PDB entry 4IHY | X-ray diffraction, 2.90 A resolution | chains A and C of the 4 polymer chains in the assembly

Chain A:
Molecule: DNA-binding protein fis
From: Escherichia coli
Reference sequence: C9QXL3 (C9QXL3_ECOD1); residue numbers follow UniProt; this construct covers 1-98
Amino-acid sequence (98 residues; row label = number of the first residue in the row):
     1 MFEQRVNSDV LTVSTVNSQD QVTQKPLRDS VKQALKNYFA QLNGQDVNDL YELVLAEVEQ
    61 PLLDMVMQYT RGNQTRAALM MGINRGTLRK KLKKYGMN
Unresolved in the structure: 1-7
From the paper describing this entry:
  - binding site for 27-bp DNA Strand A (chain C): Lys90
  - mutagenesis - K90A: unchanged binding to F1
  - mutagenesis - K90A (10-fold): decreased binding to F27
  - mutagenesis - K90A (9-fold): decreased binding to F30
  - mutagenesis - K90A: abolished binding to non-specific DNA

Chain C:
Molecule: 27-bp DNA Strand A
Sequence (27 nucleotides; each row starts with the number of its first residue):
     1 AAATTTGTTT GIICICTGAG CAAATTT

How chain A and chain C interact:
Pairs across the interface (8; chain A residue first):
  Ile83(A) - DT17(C)  phosphate contact
  Asn84(A) - DT17(C)  hydrogen bond to the phosphate
  Asn84(A) - DG18(C)  hydrogen bond to the base
  Arg85(A) - DG20(C)  base contact
  Thr87(A) - DC16(C)  sugar contact
  Thr87(A) - DT17(C)  hydrogen bond to the phosphate
  Lys90(A) - DC16(C)  salt bridge to the phosphate
  Lys91(A) - DC16(C)  salt bridge to the phosphate
Other interface residues (no listed pair), chain A (7 interface residues in all): Gly82
Other interface residues (no listed pair), chain C (5 interface residues in all): DI15

In short:
Chain A and chain C form an interface of 7 and 5 residues respectively; the contacts include 3 hydrogen bonds
and 2 salt bridges. Polar contacts include Asn84(A)-DG18(C), Asn84(A)-DT17(C) and Thr87(A)-DT17(C). The paper
reports a binding site for 27-bp DNA Strand A (chain C) at Lys90(A); K90A of chain A reduces binding to F27.
Here chain A is DNA-binding protein fis (Escherichia coli) and chain C is 27-bp DNA Strand A. Entry 4IHY
(Crystal structure of Fis bound to 27bp Inosine substituted DNA F29-dI (AAATTTGTTTGIICICTGAGCAAATTT)) was
determined by X-ray diffraction, deposited together with 4IHV, 4IHW and 4IHX.
